9DC2 - chains A and F of the 60 polymer chains in the assembly; structure by electron microscopy, 2.41 A resolution.

# Chain A (and F)
Molecule: Capsid protein
Source organism: adeno-associated virus 8
Notes: chain F of this document is another copy of the same molecule, construct and numbering; everything in this record applies to it too
UniProt: Q8JQF8 (Q8JQF8_9VIRU); numbering as in UniProt (aligned over 204-738)
Amino-acid sequence (535 residues; numbered 204 to 738; the number before each row is that of its first residue):
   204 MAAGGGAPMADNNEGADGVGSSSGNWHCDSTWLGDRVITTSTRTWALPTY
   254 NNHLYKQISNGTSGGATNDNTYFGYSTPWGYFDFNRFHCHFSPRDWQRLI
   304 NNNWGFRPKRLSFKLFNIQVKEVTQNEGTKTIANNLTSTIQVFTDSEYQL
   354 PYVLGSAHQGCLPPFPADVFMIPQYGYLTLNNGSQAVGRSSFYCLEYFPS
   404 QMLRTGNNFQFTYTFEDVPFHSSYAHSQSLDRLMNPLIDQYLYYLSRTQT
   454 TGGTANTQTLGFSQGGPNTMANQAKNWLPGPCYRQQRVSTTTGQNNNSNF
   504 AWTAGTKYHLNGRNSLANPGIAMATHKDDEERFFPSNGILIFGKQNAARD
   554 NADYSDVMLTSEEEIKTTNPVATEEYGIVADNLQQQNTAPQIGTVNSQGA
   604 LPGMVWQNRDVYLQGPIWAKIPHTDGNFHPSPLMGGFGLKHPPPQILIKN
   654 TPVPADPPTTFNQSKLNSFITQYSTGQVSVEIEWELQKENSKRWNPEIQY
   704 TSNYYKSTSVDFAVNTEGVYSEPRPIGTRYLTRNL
Disordered / not traced: 204-218

# Chain A / chain F interface
Pairs across the interface (67; chain A residue first):
  Asp-232(A) / Lys-695(F)  salt bridge
  Ser-295(A) / Trp-697(F)
  Pro-296(A) / Trp-697(F)
  Pro-296(A) / Pro-699(F)
  Arg-297(A) / Glu-692(F)  salt bridge
  Arg-297(A) / Arg-696(F)
  Arg-297(A) / Trp-697(F)  hydrogen bond (backbone-backbone)
  Arg-297(A) / Asn-698(F)
  Arg-297(A) / Glu-700(F)
  Arg-297(A) / Leu-734(F)
  Gln-300(A) / Pro-699(F)
  Gln-300(A) / Glu-700(F)  hydrogen bond (side chain-backbone)
  Gln-300(A) / Gln-702(F)
  Arg-301(A) / Glu-692(F)  salt bridge
  Arg-301(A) / Ser-694(F)  hydrogen bond (side chain-backbone)
  Asn-304(A) / Gln-702(F)  hydrogen bond
  Asn-305(A) / Asn-305(F)  hydrogen bond
  Pro-367(A) / Trp-697(F)
  Pro-369(A) / Trp-697(F)
  Asp-532(A) / Lys-709(F)  salt bridge
  Glu-566(A) / Tyr-707(F)  hydrogen bond
  Glu-692(A) / Arg-297(F)  salt bridge
  Glu-692(A) / Arg-301(F)  salt bridge
  Ser-694(A) / Arg-301(F)  hydrogen bond (backbone-side chain)
  Lys-695(A) / Asp-232(F)  salt bridge
  Arg-696(A) / Arg-297(F)
  Trp-697(A) / Ser-295(F)
  Trp-697(A) / Pro-296(F)
  Trp-697(A) / Arg-297(F)  hydrogen bond (backbone-backbone)
  Trp-697(A) / Pro-367(F)
  Trp-697(A) / Pro-369(F)
  Trp-697(A) / Phe-715(F)
  Trp-697(A) / Tyr-723(F)  hydrogen bond
  Asn-698(A) / Arg-297(F)
  Asn-698(A) / Val-713(F)
  Asn-698(A) / Asp-714(F)
  Pro-699(A) / Pro-296(F)
  Pro-699(A) / Gln-300(F)
  Pro-699(A) / Tyr-703(F)  hydrophobic
  Pro-699(A) / Ser-705(F)
  Pro-699(A) / Phe-715(F)
  Glu-700(A) / Arg-297(F)
  Glu-700(A) / Gln-300(F)  hydrogen bond (backbone-side chain)
  Glu-700(A) / Thr-704(F)
  Glu-700(A) / Ser-705(F)  hydrogen bond (backbone-backbone)
  Ile-701(A) / Thr-704(F)
  Ile-701(A) / Ser-705(F)
  Gln-702(A) / Gln-300(F)
  Gln-702(A) / Asn-304(F)  hydrogen bond
  Gln-702(A) / Tyr-703(F)
  Gln-702(A) / Thr-704(F)  hydrogen bond (backbone-side chain)
  Tyr-703(A) / Pro-699(F)  hydrophobic
  Tyr-703(A) / Gln-702(F)
  Thr-704(A) / Glu-700(F)
  Thr-704(A) / Ile-701(F)
  Thr-704(A) / Gln-702(F)  hydrogen bond (side chain-backbone)
  Ser-705(A) / Pro-699(F)
  Ser-705(A) / Glu-700(F)  hydrogen bond (backbone-backbone)
  Ser-705(A) / Ile-701(F)
  Tyr-707(A) / Glu-566(F)  hydrogen bond
  Lys-709(A) / Asp-532(F)  salt bridge
  Val-713(A) / Asn-698(F)
  Asp-714(A) / Asn-698(F)
  Phe-715(A) / Trp-697(F)
  Phe-715(A) / Pro-699(F)
  Tyr-723(A) / Trp-697(F)  hydrogen bond
  Leu-734(A) / Arg-297(F)
Interface residues without a listed pair, chain A (33 interface residues in all): Cys-231
Interface residues without a listed pair, chain F (33 interface residues in all): Cys-231

# Summary
The chain A/chain F interface involves 33 residues from each chain; the contacts include 17 hydrogen bonds and
8 salt bridges. Polar pairs include Asp-232(A)/Lys-695(F), Arg-297(A)/Glu-692(F) and Arg-301(A)/Glu-692(F).
Both chains are Capsid protein (adeno-associated virus 8). Entry 9DC2 (Adeno-associated virus 8 capsid) was
determined by electron microscopy, deposited together with 9DC3.
